Entry 6QWM (X-ray diffraction, 2.90 A resolution); this record covers chains A and D of the 4 polymer chains in the assembly.

[Chain A]
Name: Listeriolysin positive regulatory factor A
Organism: Listeria monocytogenes
UniProtKB: Q4TVQ0 (Q4TVQ0_LISMN); residues 1-237 here = UniProt positions 1-237
Sequence (239 residues; row label = number of the first residue in the row; numbers below 1 keep their minus sign (Gly-1 is residue -1)):
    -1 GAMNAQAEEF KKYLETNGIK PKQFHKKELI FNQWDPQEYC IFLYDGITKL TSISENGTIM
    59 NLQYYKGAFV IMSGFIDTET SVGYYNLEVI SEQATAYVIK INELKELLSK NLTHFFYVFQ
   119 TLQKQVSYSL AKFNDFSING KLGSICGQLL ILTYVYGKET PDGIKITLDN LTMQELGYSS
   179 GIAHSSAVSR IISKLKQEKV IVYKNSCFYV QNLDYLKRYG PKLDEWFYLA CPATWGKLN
Disordered / not traced: -1 to 1
Construct notes: expression tag (-1 to 0); engineered mutation Gly218 (Ala in Q4TVQ0)
What the authors report for this chain:
  - mutagenesis - G145S, A218G: increased binding to the 30-nt DNA strand
  - mutagenesis - G145S, A218G: increased growth in response to G-6-P
  - mutagenesis - G145C, G145S, A218G: increased signaling

[Chain D]
Molecule: 30-nt DNA strand
Sequence (30 nucleotides; each row starts with the number of its first residue):
     1 TATCGTCGTT AACAAATGTT AATGCCTCAA

[How chain A and chain D interact]
Residue-residue contacts - 15 pairs, chain A then chain D:
  Lys139(A) - DT17(D)  hydrogen bond to the phosphate
  Lys139(A) - DG18(D)  phosphate contact
  Leu140(A) - DT17(D)  hydrogen bond to the phosphate
  Ile180(A) - DG18(D)  phosphate contact
  Ala181(A) - DT19(D)  phosphate contact
  His182(A) - DT19(D)  salt bridge to the phosphate
  His182(A) - DT20(D)  phosphate contact
  Ser184(A) - DT19(D)  base contact
  Ser184(A) - DT20(D)  hydrogen bond to the base
  Ala185(A) - DG18(D)  phosphate contact
  Ala185(A) - DT19(D)  base contact
  Arg188(A) - DT17(D)  base contact
  Arg188(A) - DG18(D)  hydrogen bond to the base
  Arg188(A) - DT19(D)  base contact
  Lys192(A) - DA16(D)  salt bridge to the phosphate
Also at the interface, not in a pair above, chain A (13 interface residues in all): Asn137, Gly138, Gly179, Ile189
Also at the interface, not in a pair above, chain D (6 interface residues in all): DA21

[Overview]
The interface between chain A and chain D involves 13 residues on one side and 6 on the other, with 4 hydrogen
bonds and 2 salt bridges. Polar pairs include Ser184(A)-DT20(D), Arg188(A)-DG18(D) and Lys139(A)-DT17(D). From
the paper: G145C, G145S and A218G of chain A increase signaling; G145S and A218G of chain A increase binding
to the 30-nt DNA strand.
Chain A is Listeriolysin positive regulatory factor A (Listeria monocytogenes) and chain D is a 30-nt DNA
strand; the structure, The Transcriptional Regulator PrfA-A218G mutant from Listeria Monocytogenes in complex
with a 30-bp operator PrfA-box motif, was determined by X-ray diffraction (same publication as 6QWF, 6QWH and
6QWK).
